PDB entry 4A0W | electron microscopy, 13.90 A resolution (very low resolution: no residue pairs are listed; an interface is given only as per-side residue counts) | chains D and K of the 16 polymer chains in the assembly

Chain D (and K):
Protein: T-complex protein 1 subunit beta
From: Bos taurus
Notes: chain K of this document is another copy of the same molecule, construct and numbering; everything in this record applies to it too
UniProtKB: Q3ZBH0 (TCPB_BOVIN); residues 1-513 here correspond to UniProt positions 14-526 (UniProt number = residue number + 13)
Amino-acid sequence (513 residues; each row starts with the number of its first residue):
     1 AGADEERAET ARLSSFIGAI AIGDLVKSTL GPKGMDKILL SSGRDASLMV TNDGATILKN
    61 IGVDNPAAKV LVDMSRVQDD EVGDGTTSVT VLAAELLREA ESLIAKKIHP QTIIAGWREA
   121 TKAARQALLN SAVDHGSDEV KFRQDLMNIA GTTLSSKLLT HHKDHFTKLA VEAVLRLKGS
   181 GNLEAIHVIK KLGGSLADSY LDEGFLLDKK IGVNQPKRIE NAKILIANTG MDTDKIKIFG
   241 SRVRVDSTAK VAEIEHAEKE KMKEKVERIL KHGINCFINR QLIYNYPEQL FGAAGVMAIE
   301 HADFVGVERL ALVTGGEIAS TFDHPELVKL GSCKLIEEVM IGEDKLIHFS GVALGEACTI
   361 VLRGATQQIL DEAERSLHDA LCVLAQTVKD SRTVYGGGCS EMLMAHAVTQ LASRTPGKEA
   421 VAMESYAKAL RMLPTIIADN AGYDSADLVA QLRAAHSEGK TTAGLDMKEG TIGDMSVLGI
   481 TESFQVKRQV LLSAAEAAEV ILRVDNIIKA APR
Swiss-Prot annotation at these positions:
  - binding site (ADP): Gly31, Gly85, Thr86, Thr87, Ser88, Ser155, Ser156, Gly397, Glu482, Lys487
  - binding site (ATP): Gly31, Gly85, Thr86, Thr87, Glu482, Lys487
  - binding site (Mg(2+)): Asp84
  - modified residue: Ser47 (Phosphoserine), Lys141 (N6-acetyllysine), Lys168 (N6-acetyllysine), Ser247 (Phosphoserine), Thr248 (Phosphothreonine)
  - cross-link: Lys235 (Glycyl lysine isopeptide (Lys-Gly) (interchain with G-Cter in SUMO2))

Chain D / chain K interface:
At this resolution (14 A) residue pairs are not listed: 18 residues of chain D and 23 of chain K lie at the interface.

In short:
The interface between chain D and chain K involves 18 residues on one side and 23 on the other. UniProt lists
10 ADP-binding residues, 6 ATP-binding residues and Mg2+-binding residue Asp84(D) on chain D.
Chain D and chain K are both T-complex protein 1 subunit beta (Bos taurus); the structure, model built against
symmetry-free cryo-EM map of TRiC-ADP-AlFx, was determined by electron microscopy, deposited together with
4A0O, 4A0V and 4A13.
